3ZOE - chains A and B; structure by X-ray diffraction, 1.85 A resolution.

# Chain A (and B)
Protein: Flavoredoxin
From: Thermus thermophilus
Notes: chain B of this document is another copy of the same molecule, construct and numbering; everything in this record applies to it too
UniProtKB: Q72HI0 (Q72HI0_THET2); residue numbers follow UniProt; this construct covers 1-178
Chain sequence (178 residues; numbered 1 to 178; the number before each row is that of its first residue):
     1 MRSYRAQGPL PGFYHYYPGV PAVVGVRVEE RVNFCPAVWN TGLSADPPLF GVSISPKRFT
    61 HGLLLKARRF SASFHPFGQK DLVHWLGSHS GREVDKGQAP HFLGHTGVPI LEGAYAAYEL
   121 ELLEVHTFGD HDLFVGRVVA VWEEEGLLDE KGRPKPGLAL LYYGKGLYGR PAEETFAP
Disordered / not traced: 150-152 (chain B: 148-150)
Residues lining bound ligands:
  - FMN (flavin mononucleotide): Pro21, Asn33, Phe34, Cys35, Pro36, Ala37, Val38, Trp39, Ser53, Ile54, Ser55, Arg58, Phe59, Thr60, His84, Leu86, Gly87, Ser88, His89, Ser90, Gly91, Arg92, Lys96, His131, Tyr162, Tyr168
  - P-hydroxybenzaldehyde (HBA): Tyr17, Val38, Trp39, Arg58, His131, Tyr162, Gly164
Reported in the primary citation:
  - binding site for P-hydroxybenzaldehyde: Tyr17, Arg58, His131
  - catalytic residues: Tyr14 (proposed by the authors, not directly observed)

# How chain A and chain B interact
Pairs across the interface (178):
  Met1(A) - Phe102(B)  hydrophobic
  Met1(A) - Ala114(B)
  Met1(A) - Ala116(B)
  Met1(A) - Trp142(B)
  Met1(A) - Glu143(B)
  Met1(A) - Glu144(B)
  Arg2(A) - Val141(B)
  Arg2(A) - Trp142(B)
  Arg2(A) - Glu143(B)  salt bridge
  Arg2(A) - Glu145(B)
  Ser3(A) - His105(B)  hydrogen bond
  Ser3(A) - Val141(B)
  Ser3(A) - Trp142(B)
  Tyr4(A) - Ala140(B)
  Tyr4(A) - Val141(B)  hydrogen bond (backbone-backbone)
  Arg5(A) - His105(B)
  Arg5(A) - Val139(B)
  Ala6(A) - Val138(B)
  Ala6(A) - Val139(B)  hydrogen bond (backbone-backbone)
  Gly8(A) - Pro48(B)
  Pro9(A) - Ala45(B)
  Pro9(A) - Asp46(B)
  Leu10(A) - Pro48(B)  hydrophobic
  Leu10(A) - Tyr118(B)  hydrophobic
  Leu10(A) - Val141(B)  hydrophobic
  Phe13(A) - Ser44(B)
  Phe13(A) - Leu49(B)
  Phe13(A) - Tyr118(B)
  Tyr14(A) - Lys151(B)
  Tyr14(A) - Arg153(B)
  Tyr14(A) - Pro154(B)
  His15(A) - Phe74(B)
  His15(A) - Tyr115(B)
  His15(A) - Ala116(B)
  His15(A) - Tyr118(B)  hydrogen bond
  His15(A) - Val141(B)
  His15(A) - Glu143(B)  salt bridge
  His15(A) - Pro154(B)
  Tyr16(A) - Val20(B)
  Tyr16(A) - Gly42(B)
  Tyr16(A) - Phe50(B)  hydrophobic
  Tyr16(A) - Phe74(B)  hydrophobic
  Tyr16(A) - Tyr118(B)
  Tyr17(A) - Pro154(B)
  Pro18(A) - Val20(B)
  Pro18(A) - Ala159(B)
  Val20(A) - Tyr16(B)
  Val20(A) - Pro18(B)
  Trp39(A) - Thr41(B)
  Trp39(A) - Gly42(B)
  Trp39(A) - Leu43(B)
  Trp39(A) - Ser44(B)
  Trp39(A) - Ala45(B)
  Asn40(A) - Asn40(B)
  Asn40(A) - Thr41(B)  hydrogen bond (backbone-side chain)
  Thr41(A) - Trp39(B)
  Thr41(A) - Asn40(B)  hydrogen bond (side chain-backbone)
  Thr41(A) - Thr41(B)
  Gly42(A) - Tyr16(B)
  Gly42(A) - Trp39(B)
  Leu43(A) - Trp39(B)
  Leu43(A) - Ser53(B)
  Leu43(A) - Phe128(B)
  Leu43(A) - His131(B)
  Leu43(A) - Leu133(B)  hydrophobic
  Ser44(A) - Phe13(B)
  Ser44(A) - Trp39(B)
  Ser44(A) - Phe128(B)
  Ser44(A) - Gly129(B)
  Ser44(A) - Asp130(B)  hydrogen bond (side chain-backbone)
  Ala45(A) - Pro9(B)
  Ala45(A) - Trp39(B)
  Ala45(A) - Asp130(B)  hydrogen bond (backbone-side chain)
  Asp46(A) - Pro9(B)
  Asp46(A) - Asp130(B)  hydrogen bond (backbone-side chain)
  Pro48(A) - Gly8(B)
  Leu49(A) - Phe13(B)
  Leu49(A) - Phe128(B)
  Leu49(A) - Gly129(B)
  Phe50(A) - Tyr16(B)  hydrophobic
  Ser53(A) - Leu43(B)
  Phe74(A) - His15(B)
  Phe74(A) - Tyr16(B)  hydrophobic
  Phe77(A) - Phe176(B)  hydrophobic
  Lys80(A) - Phe176(B)
  Lys80(A) - Pro178(B)
  His84(A) - Pro178(B)
  Phe102(A) - Met1(B)  hydrophobic
  His105(A) - Ser3(B)  hydrogen bond
  His105(A) - Arg5(B)
  Ala114(A) - Met1(B)
  Tyr115(A) - His15(B)
  Ala116(A) - Met1(B)  hydrophobic
  Ala116(A) - His15(B)
  Tyr118(A) - Leu10(B)  hydrophobic
  Tyr118(A) - Phe13(B)
  Tyr118(A) - His15(B)  hydrogen bond
  Tyr118(A) - Tyr16(B)
  Glu124(A) - Phe128(B)
  His126(A) - His126(B)
  His126(A) - Phe128(B)
  Phe128(A) - Leu43(B)
  Phe128(A) - Ser44(B)
  Phe128(A) - Leu49(B)
  Phe128(A) - Glu124(B)
  Phe128(A) - His126(B)
  Phe128(A) - Val135(B)  hydrophobic
  Gly129(A) - Ser44(B)
  Gly129(A) - Pro47(B)
  Gly129(A) - Leu49(B)
  Asp130(A) - Ser44(B)  hydrogen bond (backbone-side chain)
  Asp130(A) - Ala45(B)  hydrogen bond (side chain-backbone)
  Asp130(A) - Asp46(B)  hydrogen bond (side chain-backbone)
  His131(A) - Leu43(B)
  Leu133(A) - Leu133(B)  hydrophobic
  Val135(A) - Phe128(B)  hydrophobic
  Val138(A) - Ala6(B)
  Val139(A) - Arg5(B)
  Val139(A) - Ala6(B)  hydrogen bond (backbone-backbone)
  Ala140(A) - Tyr4(B)
  Ala140(A) - Arg5(B)
  Val141(A) - Arg2(B)
  Val141(A) - Ser3(B)
  Val141(A) - Tyr4(B)  hydrogen bond (backbone-backbone)
  Val141(A) - Leu10(B)  hydrophobic
  Val141(A) - His15(B)
  Trp142(A) - Met1(B)  hydrophobic
  Trp142(A) - Arg2(B)
  Trp142(A) - Ser3(B)
  Glu143(A) - Met1(B)
  Glu143(A) - Arg2(B)  salt bridge
  Glu143(A) - His15(B)  salt bridge
  Glu144(A) - Met1(B)
  Arg153(A) - Tyr14(B)
  Arg153(A) - Tyr163(B)  hydrogen bond (side chain-backbone)
  Arg153(A) - Gly164(B)  hydrogen bond (side chain-backbone)
  Arg153(A) - Lys165(B)
  Arg153(A) - Leu167(B)
  Pro154(A) - Tyr17(B)
  Ala159(A) - Pro18(B)
  Leu161(A) - Pro171(B)  hydrophobic
  Tyr163(A) - Arg153(B)
  Tyr163(A) - Pro171(B)
  Tyr163(A) - Ala172(B)
  Tyr163(A) - Thr175(B)
  Gly164(A) - Arg153(B)  hydrogen bond (backbone-side chain)
  Lys165(A) - Lys151(B)
  Lys165(A) - Arg153(B)  hydrogen bond (backbone-side chain)
  Gly166(A) - Phe176(B)
  Gly166(A) - Ala177(B)
  Gly166(A) - Pro178(B)
  Leu167(A) - Arg153(B)
  Leu167(A) - Thr175(B)
  Leu167(A) - Phe176(B)
  Tyr168(A) - Thr175(B)
  Tyr168(A) - Phe176(B)  hydrogen bond (backbone-backbone)
  Tyr168(A) - Pro178(B)
  Arg170(A) - Pro171(B)
  Arg170(A) - Ala172(B)  hydrogen bond (backbone-backbone)
  Pro171(A) - Tyr163(B)
  Pro171(A) - Arg170(B)
  Pro171(A) - Pro171(B)  hydrophobic
  Pro171(A) - Ala172(B)
  Ala172(A) - Tyr163(B)
  Ala172(A) - Arg170(B)  hydrogen bond (backbone-backbone)
  Ala172(A) - Pro171(B)
  Ala172(A) - Ala172(B)
  Thr175(A) - Tyr163(B)
  Thr175(A) - Leu167(B)
  Thr175(A) - Tyr168(B)
  Phe176(A) - Lys80(B)
  Phe176(A) - Gly166(B)
  Phe176(A) - Leu167(B)
  Phe176(A) - Tyr168(B)  hydrogen bond (backbone-backbone)
  Ala177(A) - Gly166(B)
  Ala177(A) - Leu167(B)  hydrophobic
  Pro178(A) - Lys80(B)
  Pro178(A) - Asp81(B)
Other interface residues (no listed pair), chain A (76 interface residues in all): Gly12, Pro47, Asp81, Ala117, Gly169, Glu174
Other interface residues (no listed pair), chain B (78 interface residues in all): Val38, His84, Gly152, Gly157, Leu161, Gly169, Glu174

# Overview
76 residues of chain A and 78 residues of chain B are in contact, with 24 hydrogen bonds and 4 salt bridges.
Polar contacts include Arg2(A)-Glu143(B), His15(A)-Glu143(B) and Ser3(A)-His105(B). Bound to chain A:
P-hydroxybenzaldehyde and flavin mononucleotide. From the paper: the catalytic residue Tyr14(A); a binding
site for P-hydroxybenzaldehyde at Tyr17(A), Arg58(A) and His131(A).
Chain A and chain B are both Flavoredoxin (Thermus thermophilus); the structure, Crystal structure of
FMN-binding protein (YP_005476) from Thermus thermophilus with bound p-hydroxybenzaldehyde, was determined by
X-ray diffraction, deposited together with 3ZOC, 3ZOD, 3ZOF, 3ZOG and 3ZOH.
